Entry 8YBY (electron microscopy, 4.40 A resolution (low resolution: residue-level contacts below are approximate; hydrogen-bond / salt-bridge calls are withheld)); this record covers chains B and E of the 5 polymer chains in the assembly.

Chain B (and E):
Molecule: Spike glycoprotein
Organism: Severe acute respiratory syndrome coronavirus
Notes: chain E of this document is another copy of the same molecule, construct and numbering; everything in this record applies to it too
UniProtKB: P0DTC2 (SPIKE_SARS2); residue numbers follow UniProt; this construct covers 1-1273
Sequence (1273 residues; each row starts with the number of its first residue):
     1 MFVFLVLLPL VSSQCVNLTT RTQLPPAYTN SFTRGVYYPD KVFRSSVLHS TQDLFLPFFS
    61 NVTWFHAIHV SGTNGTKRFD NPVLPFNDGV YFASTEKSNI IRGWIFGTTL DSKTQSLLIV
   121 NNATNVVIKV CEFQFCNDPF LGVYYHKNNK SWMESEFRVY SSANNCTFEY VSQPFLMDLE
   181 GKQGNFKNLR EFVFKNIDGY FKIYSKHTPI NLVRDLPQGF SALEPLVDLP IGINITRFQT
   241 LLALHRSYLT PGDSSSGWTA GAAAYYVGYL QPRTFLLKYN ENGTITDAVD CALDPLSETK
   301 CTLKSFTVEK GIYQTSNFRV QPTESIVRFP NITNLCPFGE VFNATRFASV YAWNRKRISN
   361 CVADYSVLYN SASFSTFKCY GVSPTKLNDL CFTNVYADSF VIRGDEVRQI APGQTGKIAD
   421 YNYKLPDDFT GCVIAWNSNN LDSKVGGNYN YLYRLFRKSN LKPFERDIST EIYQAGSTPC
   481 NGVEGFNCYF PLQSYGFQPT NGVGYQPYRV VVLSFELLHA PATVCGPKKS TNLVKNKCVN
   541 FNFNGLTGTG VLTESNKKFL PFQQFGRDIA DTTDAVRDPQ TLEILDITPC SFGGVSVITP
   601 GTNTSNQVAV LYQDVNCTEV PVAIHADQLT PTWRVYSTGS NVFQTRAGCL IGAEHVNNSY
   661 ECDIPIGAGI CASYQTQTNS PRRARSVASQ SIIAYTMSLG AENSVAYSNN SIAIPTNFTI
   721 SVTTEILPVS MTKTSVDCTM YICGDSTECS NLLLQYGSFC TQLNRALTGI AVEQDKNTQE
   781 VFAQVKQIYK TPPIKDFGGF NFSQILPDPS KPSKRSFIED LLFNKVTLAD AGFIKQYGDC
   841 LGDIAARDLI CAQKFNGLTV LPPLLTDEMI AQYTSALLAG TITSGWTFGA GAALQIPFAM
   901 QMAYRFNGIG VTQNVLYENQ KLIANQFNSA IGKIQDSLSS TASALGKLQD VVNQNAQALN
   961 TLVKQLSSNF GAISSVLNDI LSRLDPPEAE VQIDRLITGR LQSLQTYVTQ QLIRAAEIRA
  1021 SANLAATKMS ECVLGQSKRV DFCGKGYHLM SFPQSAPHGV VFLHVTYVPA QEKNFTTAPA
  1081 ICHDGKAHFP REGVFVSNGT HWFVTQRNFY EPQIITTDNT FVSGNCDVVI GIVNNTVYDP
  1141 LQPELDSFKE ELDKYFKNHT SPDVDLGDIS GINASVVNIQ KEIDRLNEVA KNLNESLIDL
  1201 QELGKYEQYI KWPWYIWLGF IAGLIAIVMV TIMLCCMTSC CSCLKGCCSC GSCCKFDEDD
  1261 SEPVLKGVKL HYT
Unresolved in the structure: 1-25, 67-78, 142-152, 178-185, 247-260, 629-637, 677-690, 829-851, 1150-1273 (chain E: 1-13, 71-75, 618-640, 677-688, 828-850, 941-943, 1147-1273)
Sequence notes: conflict Pro-986 (Lys in P0DTC2), Pro-987 (Val in P0DTC2)
Cystine bridges: Cys-131/Cys-166, Cys-291/Cys-301, Cys-336/Cys-361, Cys-379/Cys-432, Cys-391/Cys-525, Cys-480/Cys-488, Cys-538/Cys-590, Cys-617/Cys-649, Cys-662/Cys-671, Cys-738/Cys-760, Cys-743/Cys-749, Cys-1032/Cys-1043, Cys-1082/Cys-1126
Swiss-Prot annotation at these positions:
  - region: Asn-280 to Cys-301 (Putative superantigen), Arg-403 to Asp-405 (Integrin-binding motif), Asn-448 to Phe-456 (Immunodominant HLA epitope recognized by the CD8+), Pro-681 to Ala-684 (Putative superantigen), Ser-816 to Tyr-837 (Fusion peptide 1), Lys-835 to Phe-855 (Fusion peptide 2), Asp-1163 to Glu-1202 (Heptad repeat 2)
  - motif: Met-1237 to Cys-1241 (Binding to host endocytosis trafficking protein SNX27), Asp-1257 to Glu-1262 (Diacidic ER export motif (host COPII)), Ser-1261 to Gly-1267 (Binding to host plasma membrane localising/FERM domain proteins), Lys-1269 to Thr-1273 (KxHxx, ER retrieval signal (COPI))
  - site (Cleavage): Arg-685, Ser-686, Arg-815, Ser-816
  - lipidation (S-palmitoyl cysteine): Cys-1235, Cys-1236, Cys-1240, Cys-1241, Cys-1243, Cys-1247, Cys-1248, Cys-1250, Cys-1253, Cys-1254
  - glycosylation: Asn-17 (N-linked (GlcNAc...) (complex) asparagine), Asn-61 (N-linked (GlcNAc...) (hybrid) asparagine), Asn-74 (N-linked (GlcNAc...) (complex) asparagine), Asn-122 (N-linked (GlcNAc...) (hybrid) asparagine), Asn-149 (N-linked (GlcNAc...) (complex) asparagine), Asn-165 (N-linked (GlcNAc...) (complex) asparagine), Asn-234 (N-linked (GlcNAc...) (high mannose) asparagine), Asn-282 (N-linked (GlcNAc...) (complex) asparagine), Thr-323 (O-linked (GalNAc) threonine), Ser-325 (O-linked (HexNAc...) serine), Asn-331 (N-linked (GlcNAc...) (complex) asparagine), Asn-343 (N-linked (GlcNAc...) (complex) asparagine), Asn-603 (N-linked (GlcNAc...) (hybrid) asparagine), Asn-616 (N-linked (GlcNAc...) (complex) asparagine), Asn-657 (N-linked (GlcNAc...) (complex) asparagine), Thr-676 (O-linked (GlcNAc...) threonine), Thr-678 (O-linked (GlcNAc...) threonine), Asn-709 (N-linked (GlcNAc...) (high mannose) asparagine), Asn-717 (N-linked (GlcNAc...) (hybrid) asparagine), Asn-801 (N-linked (GlcNAc...) (hybrid) asparagine) and 6 more in UniProt
  - natural variant: Leu-5 (L5F: In strain: Iota/B.1.526), Ser-13 (S13I: In strain: Epsilon/B.1.427/B.1.429), Leu-18 (L18F: In strain: Beta/B.1.351, Gamma/P.1 and 1 more), Thr-19 (T19I: In strain: Omicron/BQ.1.1, Omicron/XBB.1.5 and 1 more; T19R: In strain: Delta/B.1.617.2, Omicron/BA.2 and 4 more), Thr-20 (T20N: In strain: Gamma/P.1), Leu-24 to Ala-27 (sequence variant, change not given here; In strain: Omicron/BA.2, Omicron/BA.2.12.1 and 6 more), Pro-26 (P26S: In strain: Gamma/P.1), Gln-52 (Q52H: In strain: Omicron/EG.5.1), Ala-67 (A67V: In strain: Eta/B.1.525, Omicron/BA.1), His-69 to Val-70 (deletion: In strain: Alpha/B.1.1.7, Eta/B.1.525 and 5 more), Gly-75 (G75V: In strain: Lambda/C.37), Thr-76 (T76I: In strain: Lambda/C.37), 83 further natural variant entries in UniProt
  - mutagenesis: His-69 to Val-70 (Increased incorporation of cleaved spike into virions), Asn-121 (N121Q: Partial loss of biliverdin affinity), Arg-190 (R190K: Partial loss of biliverdin affinity), Asn-234 (N234Q: Increased resistance to neutralizing antibodies), Asn-331 (N331Q: Reduced viral infectivity), Asn-343 (N343Q: Reduced viral infectivity), Leu-452 (L452R: Increased resistance to neutralizing antibodies. Decreases HLA binding to NF9 epitope. Increased binding affinity to human ACE2), Tyr-453 (Y453F: Decreased HLA binding to NF9 epitope. Increased binding affinity to human ACE2), Ala-475 (A475V: Increased resistance to neutralizing antibodies), Val-483 (V483A: Increased resistance to neutralizing antibodies), Glu-484 (E484D: Increased replication in human TMEM106B overexpressing cells), Phe-490 (F490L: Increased resistance to neutralizing antibodies and human covalescent sera neutralization), 16 further mutagenesis entries in UniProt
What the authors report for this chain:
  - conformationally variable residues: Tyr-489, Gln-493

Interface between chain B and chain E:
Contacting residue pairs - 275 pairs, chain B then chain E:
  Pro-39(B) / Asp-428(E)
  Asp-40(B) / Asp-428(E)
  Asp-40(B) / Thr-430(E)
  Asp-40(B) / Glu-516(E)
  Lys-41(B) / Thr-393(E)
  Lys-41(B) / Asn-394(E)
  Lys-41(B) / Glu-516(E)
  Lys-41(B) / Leu-517(E)
  Lys-41(B) / Leu-518(E)
  Lys-41(B) / His-519(E)
  Lys-41(B) / Ala-520(E)
  Val-42(B) / Leu-517(E)
  Val-42(B) / His-519(E)
  Phe-43(B) / Leu-517(E)
  Phe-43(B) / Leu-518(E)
  Phe-43(B) / His-519(E)
  Phe-43(B) / Phe-565(E)
  Phe-43(B) / Gly-566(E)
  Phe-43(B) / Arg-567(E)
  Arg-44(B) / His-519(E)
  Ser-45(B) / Gly-566(E)
  Ser-45(B) / Arg-567(E)
  Ser-46(B) / Arg-567(E)
  Ser-46(B) / Asp-568(E)
  Leu-54(B) / Lys-462(E)
  Leu-54(B) / Pro-463(E)
  Phe-86(B) / Leu-461(E)
  Phe-86(B) / Lys-462(E)
  Phe-86(B) / Glu-465(E)
  Asp-88(B) / Asn-460(E)
  Asp-88(B) / Leu-461(E)
  Asp-88(B) / Lys-462(E)
  Gly-89(B) / Lys-462(E)
  Val-90(B) / Lys-462(E)
  Trp-104(B) / Ile-468(E)
  Ile-105(B) / Ile-468(E)
  Phe-106(B) / Glu-465(E)
  Phe-106(B) / Arg-466(E)
  Phe-106(B) / Asp-467(E)
  Phe-106(B) / Ile-468(E)
  Phe-106(B) / Ser-469(E)
  Gly-107(B) / Asp-467(E)
  Gly-107(B) / Ser-469(E)
  Thr-108(B) / Arg-454(E)
  Thr-108(B) / Asp-467(E)
  Thr-108(B) / Ser-469(E)
  Thr-109(B) / Ser-469(E)
  Thr-109(B) / Thr-470(E)
  Thr-109(B) / Glu-471(E)
  Thr-109(B) / Ile-472(E)
  Leu-110(B) / Ser-469(E)
  Leu-110(B) / Thr-470(E)
  Leu-110(B) / Glu-471(E)
  Asp-111(B) / Thr-470(E)
  Asp-111(B) / Glu-471(E)
  Ser-112(B) / Thr-470(E)
  Lys-113(B) / Thr-470(E)
  Lys-113(B) / Glu-471(E)
  Lys-113(B) / Ile-472(E)
  Lys-113(B) / Phe-490(E)
  Lys-113(B) / Pro-491(E)
  Lys-113(B) / Leu-492(E)
  Thr-114(B) / Arg-454(E)
  Thr-114(B) / Ile-468(E)
  Thr-114(B) / Ser-469(E)
  Thr-114(B) / Thr-470(E)
  Thr-114(B) / Glu-471(E)
  Thr-114(B) / Pro-491(E)
  Gln-115(B) / Tyr-351(E)
  Gln-115(B) / Leu-452(E)
  Gln-115(B) / Arg-454(E)
  Gln-115(B) / Asp-467(E)
  Gln-115(B) / Ile-468(E)
  Ser-116(B) / Tyr-351(E)
  Ser-116(B) / Asp-467(E)
  Ser-116(B) / Ile-468(E)
  Ser-116(B) / Thr-470(E)
  Leu-117(B) / Arg-466(E)
  Leu-117(B) / Asp-467(E)
  Leu-117(B) / Ile-468(E)
  Leu-118(B) / Arg-466(E)
  Ile-119(B) / Arg-466(E)
  Ile-128(B) / Arg-466(E)
  Val-130(B) / Tyr-351(E)
  Val-130(B) / Ala-352(E)
  Glu-132(B) / Leu-452(E)
  Glu-132(B) / Thr-470(E)
  Phe-133(B) / Thr-470(E)
  Asn-165(B) / Tyr-351(E)
  Asn-165(B) / Leu-452(E)
  Thr-167(B) / Ala-348(E)
  Thr-167(B) / Ser-349(E)
  Thr-167(B) / Tyr-351(E)
  Thr-167(B) / Ala-352(E)
  Phe-168(B) / Ala-352(E)
  Phe-168(B) / Trp-353(E)
  Phe-168(B) / Asn-354(E)
  Phe-168(B) / Arg-355(E)
  Tyr-170(B) / Arg-355(E)
  Phe-194(B) / Lys-462(E)
  Phe-194(B) / Phe-464(E)
  Phe-194(B) / Glu-465(E)
  Lys-195(B) / Lys-462(E)
  Lys-195(B) / Pro-463(E)
  Lys-195(B) / Phe-464(E)
  Lys-195(B) / Glu-465(E)
  Asn-196(B) / Lys-424(E)
  Asn-196(B) / Leu-461(E)
  Asn-196(B) / Lys-462(E)
  Asn-196(B) / Pro-463(E)
  Asn-196(B) / Phe-464(E)
  Asn-196(B) / Glu-465(E)
  Ile-197(B) / Lys-424(E)
  Ile-197(B) / Leu-425(E)
  Ile-197(B) / Pro-426(E)
  Ile-197(B) / Leu-461(E)
  Ile-197(B) / Lys-462(E)
  Ile-197(B) / Pro-463(E)
  Ile-197(B) / Phe-464(E)
  Asp-198(B) / Ala-411(E)
  Asp-198(B) / Pro-412(E)
  Asp-198(B) / Tyr-423(E)
  Asp-198(B) / Lys-424(E)
  Asp-198(B) / Leu-425(E)
  Gly-199(B) / Tyr-423(E)
  Gly-199(B) / Lys-424(E)
  Gly-199(B) / Leu-425(E)
  Tyr-200(B) / Asp-398(E)
  Tyr-200(B) / Tyr-423(E)
  Tyr-200(B) / Lys-424(E)
  Tyr-200(B) / Leu-425(E)
  Tyr-200(B) / Phe-429(E)
  Tyr-200(B) / Phe-464(E)
  Tyr-200(B) / Glu-465(E)
  Tyr-200(B) / Val-512(E)
  Tyr-200(B) / Ser-514(E)
  Phe-201(B) / Phe-464(E)
  Phe-201(B) / Glu-465(E)
  Phe-201(B) / Arg-466(E)
  Lys-202(B) / Phe-464(E)
  Leu-226(B) / Arg-357(E)
  Leu-226(B) / Tyr-396(E)
  Val-227(B) / Arg-355(E)
  Val-227(B) / Tyr-396(E)
  Asp-228(B) / Trp-353(E)
  Asp-228(B) / Arg-355(E)
  Asp-228(B) / Tyr-396(E)
  Asp-228(B) / Phe-464(E)
  Leu-229(B) / Trp-353(E)
  Leu-229(B) / Arg-355(E)
  Leu-229(B) / Arg-466(E)
  Pro-230(B) / Trp-353(E)
  Pro-230(B) / Asp-398(E)
  Pro-230(B) / Tyr-423(E)
  Ile-231(B) / Val-350(E)
  Ile-231(B) / Tyr-351(E)
  Ile-231(B) / Ala-352(E)
  Ile-231(B) / Trp-353(E)
  Ile-231(B) / Tyr-423(E)
  Ile-231(B) / Arg-466(E)
  Gly-232(B) / Val-350(E)
  Gly-232(B) / Tyr-351(E)
  Gly-232(B) / Asn-422(E)
  Gly-232(B) / Tyr-423(E)
  Ile-233(B) / Tyr-351(E)
  Ile-233(B) / Tyr-421(E)
  Ile-233(B) / Asn-422(E)
  Ile-233(B) / Arg-454(E)
  Ile-233(B) / Arg-466(E)
  Ile-233(B) / Asp-467(E)
  Asn-234(B) / Asp-420(E)
  Asn-234(B) / Tyr-421(E)
  Asn-234(B) / Asn-422(E)
  Asn-234(B) / Tyr-423(E)
  Asn-234(B) / Lys-424(E)
  Asn-234(B) / Arg-454(E)
  Ile-235(B) / Arg-457(E)
  Ile-235(B) / Leu-461(E)
  Ile-235(B) / Glu-465(E)
  Ile-235(B) / Arg-466(E)
  Ile-235(B) / Asp-467(E)
  Thr-236(B) / Arg-457(E)
  Arg-237(B) / Asp-467(E)
  Arg-237(B) / Ser-469(E)
  Leu-270(B) / Lys-462(E)
  Asn-280(B) / Gln-563(E)
  Glu-281(B) / Gly-566(E)
  Glu-281(B) / Arg-567(E)
  Asn-282(B) / Gln-563(E)
  Asn-282(B) / Phe-565(E)
  Gly-283(B) / His-519(E)
  Thr-284(B) / Gln-563(E)
  Leu-753(B) / Asn-969(E)
  Gln-755(B) / Ser-974(E)
  Gln-755(B) / Ser-975(E)
  Tyr-756(B) / Ser-968(E)
  Tyr-756(B) / Asn-969(E)
  Tyr-756(B) / Ala-972(E)
  Tyr-756(B) / Ile-973(E)
  Tyr-756(B) / Ser-974(E)
  Tyr-756(B) / Ser-975(E)
  Gly-757(B) / His-49(E)
  Gly-757(B) / Ser-967(E)
  Gly-757(B) / Ser-968(E)
  Ser-758(B) / His-49(E)
  Ser-758(B) / Ser-968(E)
  Phe-759(B) / Gln-965(E)
  Phe-759(B) / Ser-968(E)
  Phe-759(B) / Asn-969(E)
  Phe-759(B) / Phe-970(E)
  Gln-762(B) / Thr-961(E)
  Gln-762(B) / Gln-965(E)
  Arg-765(B) / Gln-957(E)
  Arg-765(B) / Thr-961(E)
  Lys-786(B) / Met-697(E)
  Lys-786(B) / Ser-698(E)
  Lys-786(B) / Leu-699(E)
  Gln-787(B) / Met-697(E)
  Gln-787(B) / Ser-698(E)
  Gln-787(B) / Leu-699(E)
  Ile-788(B) / Leu-699(E)
  Tyr-789(B) / Leu-699(E)
  Lys-814(B) / Arg-646(E)
  Gln-853(B) / Ala-570(E)
  Gln-853(B) / Thr-572(E)
  Lys-854(B) / Ser-591(E)
  Pro-862(B) / Gln-613(E)
  Leu-864(B) / Ala-647(E)
  Leu-865(B) / Ile-666(E)
  Leu-865(B) / Gly-667(E)
  Thr-866(B) / Arg-646(E)
  Met-869(B) / Arg-646(E)
  Met-869(B) / Ala-647(E)
  Met-869(B) / Gly-667(E)
  Met-869(B) / Ala-668(E)
  Tyr-873(B) / Gly-669(E)
  Leu-894(B) / Val-705(E)
  Gln-895(B) / Tyr-707(E)
  Phe-970(B) / Arg-995(E)
  Asp-979(B) / Val-382(E)
  Asp-979(B) / Ser-383(E)
  Ser-982(B) / Pro-384(E)
  Val-991(B) / Gln-992(E)
  Asp-994(B) / Gly-971(E)
  Asp-994(B) / Ala-972(E)
  Asp-994(B) / Ile-973(E)
  Asp-994(B) / Gln-992(E)
  Arg-995(B) / Val-991(E)
  Arg-995(B) / Gln-992(E)
  Arg-995(B) / Arg-995(E)
  Ile-997(B) / Gly-971(E)
  Thr-998(B) / Phe-970(E)
  Thr-998(B) / Gly-971(E)
  Thr-998(B) / Arg-995(E)
  Gly-999(B) / Arg-995(E)
  Leu-1001(B) / Phe-970(E)
  Gln-1002(B) / Arg-995(E)
  Gln-1002(B) / Thr-998(E)
  Gln-1002(B) / Gly-999(E)
  Gln-1002(B) / Gln-1002(E)
  Gln-1005(B) / Gln-1002(E)
  Thr-1009(B) / Gln-1005(E)
  Ile-1013(B) / Thr-1009(E)
  Ala-1016(B) / Ile-1013(E)
  Arg-1019(B) / Ile-1013(E)
  Glu-1031(B) / Arg-1039(E)
  Ser-1037(B) / Arg-1039(E)
  Arg-1039(B) / Arg-1039(E)
  Arg-1039(B) / Phe-1042(E)
  Asp-1118(B) / Phe-1121(E)
  Pro-1140(B) / Val-1122(E)
  Pro-1143(B) / Lys-1086(E)
  Glu-1144(B) / Lys-1086(E)
  Glu-1144(B) / Val-1122(E)
  Phe-1148(B) / Asp-1139(E)
Interface residues without a listed pair, chain B (129 interface residues in all): Asp-53, Tyr-91, Val-193, Pro-225, Tyr-279, Cys-760, Gln-779, Val-785, Leu-861, Pro-863, Gln-872, Ala-890, Ala-892, Ala-893, Gly-971, Arg-983, Leu-1012, Lys-1038
Interface residues without a listed pair, chain E (126 interface residues in all): Gln-314, Cys-379, Ser-399, Gly-413, Ala-419, Asn-450, Tyr-451, Tyr-473, Leu-513, Leu-546, Thr-573, Pro-665, Ala-701, Glu-702, Asn-703, Ala-706, Lys-964, Glu-988, Ser-1003, Thr-1006, Glu-1017, Lys-1045, Asp-1084, Gln-1142

Overview:
129 residues of chain B face 126 of chain E across their interface. UniProt lists 29 mutagenesis sites on
chain B. From the paper: conformational variability at Tyr-489(B) and Gln-493(B).
Chain B and chain E are both Spike glycoprotein (Severe acute respiratory syndrome coronavirus); the
structure, State - I: Spike 2-up RBD with THSC20.HVTR26 (Fab26) - single Fab masked, was determined by
electron microscopy (same publication as 8YBS and 8YBZ).
